8CMD - chains B and C of the 3 polymer chains in the assembly; structure by X-ray diffraction, 2.54 A resolution.

# Chain B
Molecule: Human leukocyte antigen DR beta chain allotype DR1 (DRB1*0101)
Organism: Homo sapiens
Amino-acid sequence (194 residues; each row starts with the number of its first residue; numbers below 1 keep their minus sign (Met-3 is residue -3)):
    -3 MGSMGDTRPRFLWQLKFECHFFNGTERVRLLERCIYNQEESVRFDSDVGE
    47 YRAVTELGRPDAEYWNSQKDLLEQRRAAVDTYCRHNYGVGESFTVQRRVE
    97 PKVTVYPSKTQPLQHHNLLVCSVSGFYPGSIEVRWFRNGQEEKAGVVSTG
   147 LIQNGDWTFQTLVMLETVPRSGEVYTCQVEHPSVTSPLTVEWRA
Unresolved in the structure: -3 to 0
Disulfide bonds: Cys15-Cys79, Cys117-Cys173
What the authors report for this chain:
  - binding site for Spike protein S2' (chain C): Asn82

# Chain C
Molecule: Spike protein S2'
UniProt: P0DTC2 (SPIKE_SARS2); residues 1-15 here correspond to UniProt positions 761-775 (UniProt number = residue number + 760)
Amino-acid sequence (15 residues; each row starts with the number of its first residue):
     1 TQLNRALTGIAVEQD
What the authors report for this chain:
  - mutagenesis - N4K: increased binding to HLA-DR1

# Interface between chain B and chain C
Contacting residue pairs (23):
  Leu11(B) with Gly9(C)
  Phe13(B) with Leu7(C), hydrophobic
  Asp57(B) with Val12(C); Glu13(C), hydrogen bond (side chain-backbone)
  Tyr60(B) with Ala11(C); Glu13(C)
  Trp61(B) with Ile10(C); Ala11(C), hydrogen bond (side chain-backbone); Val12(C), hydrophobic
  Leu67(B) with Ile10(C), hydrophobic
  Gln70(B) with Leu7(C)
  Arg71(B) with Thr8(C), hydrogen bond (side chain-backbone); Ile10(C)
  Thr77(B) with Arg5(C), hydrogen bond (backbone-side chain)
  Tyr78(B) with Arg5(C); Ala6(C), hydrophobic; Leu7(C)
  His81(B) with Leu3(C), hydrogen bond (side chain-backbone); Arg5(C), hydrogen bond
  Asn82(B) with Asn4(C); Arg5(C), hydrogen bond (side chain-backbone)
  Val85(B) with Leu3(C); Asn4(C)
Interface residues without a listed pair, chain B (19 interface residues in all): Trp9, Leu26, Tyr47, Pro56, Gln64, Ala74
Interface residues without a listed pair, chain C (12 interface residues in all): Gln2
From the paper, about this interface:
  - interface residues, chain B: Asn82(B)

# Overview
19 residues of chain B face 12 of chain C across their interface, with 7 hydrogen bonds. Among the polar pairs
are Asp57(B)-Glu13(C), Trp61(B)-Ala11(C) and Arg71(B)-Thr8(C). From the paper: a binding site for Spike
protein S2' (chain C) at Asn82(B); N4K of chain C increases binding to HLA-DR1.
Here chain B is Human leukocyte antigen DR beta chain allotype DR1 (DRB1*0101) (Homo sapiens) and chain C is
Spike protein S2'. Entry 8CMD (Human Leukocyte Antigen class II allotype DR1 presenting SARS-CoV-2 Spike
peptide S761-775) was determined by X-ray diffraction together with 8CMB, 8CMC, 8CME, 8CMF, 8CMG, 8CMH and
8CMI from the same study.
